Entry 7VO9 (electron microscopy, 3.80 A resolution); this record covers chains B and G of the 6 polymer chains in the assembly.

Chain B:
Molecule: 84-nt DNA strand
Sequence (84 nucleotides; each row starts with the number of its first residue):
     1 GGCGACCCGG CGCCGCCTAC GGTCAGTACT ACGGGTAGGG GGTATCGGGC AACGCGGCAC
    61 TGAACACCGT TGTCATGTGC CTTG
Not modelled in the structure: 1-41

Chain G:
Protein: Putative metal uptake regulation protein
From: Streptomyces coelicolor (strain ATCC BAA-471 / A3(2) / M145)
Reference sequence: Q9L2H5 (Q9L2H5_STRCO); numbering as in UniProt (aligned over 1-139)
Amino-acid sequence (159 residues; each row starts with the number of its first residue; numbers below 1 keep their minus sign (Met-19 is residue -19)):
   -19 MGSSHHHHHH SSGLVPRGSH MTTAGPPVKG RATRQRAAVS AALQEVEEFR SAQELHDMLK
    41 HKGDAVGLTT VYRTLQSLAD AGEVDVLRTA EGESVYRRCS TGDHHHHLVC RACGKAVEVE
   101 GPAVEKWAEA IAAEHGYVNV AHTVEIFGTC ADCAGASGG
Not modelled in the structure: -19 to 5, 137-139
Differences from the reference sequence: initiating methionine (-19); expression tag (-18 to 0)
Bound ions: Zn2+ site 1: Cys79, His85, His87; Zn2+ site 2: His84, His86, His122; Zn2+ site 3: Cys90, Cys93, Cys130, Cys133
What the authors report for this chain:
  - mutagenesis - R11A, D37A/H41A, R53A: decreased binding to the 84-nt DNA strand

How chain B and chain G interact:
Residue-residue contacts - 10 pairs, chain B then chain G:
  DA63(B) - Gln33(G)  phosphate contact
  DA63(B) - Glu73(G)  sugar contact
  DA64(B) - Tyr52(G)  hydrogen bond to the phosphate
  DA64(B) - Glu73(G)  phosphate contact
  DA64(B) - Ser74(G)  hydrogen bond to the phosphate
  DC65(B) - Gln56(G)  hydrogen bond to the phosphate
  DA66(B) - Thr49(G)  base contact
  DG72(B) - Arg11(G)  base contact
  DT73(B) - Arg11(G)  hydrogen bond to the phosphate
  DC74(B) - Arg11(G)  hydrogen bond to the sugar
Interface residues without a listed pair, chain G (8 interface residues in all): Gly72

Summary:
7 residues of chain B face 8 of chain G across their interface, with 5 hydrogen bonds. Polar pairs include
DC74(B)-Arg11(G), DA64(B)-Tyr52(G) and DA64(B)-Ser74(G). Cys79(G), His85(G) and His87(G) form the Zn2+ site 1.
From the paper: R11A, D37A/H41A and R53A of chain G reduce binding to the 84-nt DNA strand.
Chain B is an 84-nt DNA strand and chain G is Putative metal uptake regulation protein (Streptomyces
coelicolor (strain ATCC BAA-471 / A3(2) / M145)); the structure, Streptomyces coelicolor zinc uptake regulator
complexed with zinc and DNA (dimer of dimers), was determined by electron microscopy (same publication as
7VO0, 7VPD, 7VPZ, 7X74, 7X75 and 7X76).
